7PI8 - chains r and 3 of the 53 polymer chains in the assembly; structure by electron microscopy, 8.90 A resolution (very low resolution: no residue pairs are listed; an interface is given only as per-side residue counts).

== Chain r ==
Protein: 50S ribosomal protein L22
Source organism: Mycoplasma pneumoniae M129
UniProt: P75575 (RL22_MYCPN); residues 1-159 here = UniProt positions 1-159
Amino-acid sequence (159 residues; numbered 1 to 159; the number before each row is that of its first residue):
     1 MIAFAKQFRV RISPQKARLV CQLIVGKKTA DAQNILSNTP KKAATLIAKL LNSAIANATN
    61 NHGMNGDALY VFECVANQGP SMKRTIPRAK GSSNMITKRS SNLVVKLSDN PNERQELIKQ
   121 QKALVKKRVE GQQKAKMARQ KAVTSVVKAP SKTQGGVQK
Not modelled in the structure: 140-159
Disulfide bonds: Cys21-Cys74

== Chain 3 ==
Molecule: 23S ribosomal RNA
Source organism: Mycoplasma pneumoniae M129
Sequence (2907 nucleotides; numbered 1 to 2907; the number before each row is that of its first residue):
     1 UACAAUAAGU UACUAAGGGC UUAUGGUGGA UGCCUUGGCA CUAAUAGGCG AUGAAGGACG
    61 UGUUAACCUG CGAUAAGCUU CGGGUAGGUG GUAAGAACCU CAGAUCCGGA GAUUUCCGAA
   121 UGGAGCAAUC CGGUAGUUGG AAACAGCUAU CAUUAAUUGA UGAAUAAAUA GUCAAUUAAA
   181 GCAAUACGUG GUGAAGUGAA ACAUCUCAGU AGCCACAGGA AAAGAAAACG AAUGUGAUUC
   241 CGUGUGUAGU GGCGAGCGAA AGCGGAACAG GCCAAACUUA UCAUUAGAUA GGGGUUGUAG
   301 GGCUUGCAAU GUGGACUUGA AAACGAUAGA AGAAGCUGUU GGAAAGCAGC GCGCAAAAGG
   361 GUGAUAGCCC CGUAUUUGAA AUUGUUUUCA UACCUAGCGA GAUCCCUGAG UAGCUCGGAA
   421 AACGUUAUUU UGAGUGAAUC UGCCCAGACC AUUGGGUAAG CCUAAAUACU AAUUAGUGAC
   481 CGAUAGCGAA ACAGUACCGU GAGGGAAAGG UGAAAAGAAC CCAGAGAUGG GAGUGAAAUA
   541 GAUUCUGAAA CCAUAUGCCU ACAACGUGUC AGAGCACAUU AAUGUGUGAU GGCGUGCGUU
   601 UUGAAGUAUG AGCCGGCGAG UUAUGAUAGC AAGCGUUAGU UAACCAGGAG AUGGGGAGCU
   661 GUAGCGAAAG CGAGUUUUAA AAGAGCGUUU GUUUGUUAUU AUAGACCCGA AACGGGUUGA
   721 GCUAGUCAUG AGCAGGUUGA AGGUUGAGUA ACAUCAACUG GAGGACCGAA CCGACUCUCG
   781 UUGAAACGAU AGCGGAUGAC UUGUGAUUAG GGGUGAAAUU CCAAUCGAAA UCCGUGAUAG
   841 CUGGUUCUCG UCGAAAUAGC UUUAAGGCUA GCGUGAGAUC ACAAAUAAGU GGAGGUAAAG
   901 CUACUGAAUG UAUGAUGGCG CCACCUAGGC GUACUGAAUA CAAUUAAACU CUGAAUGCCA
   961 UUUAUUUUAU UCUCGCAGUC AGACAGUGGG GGAUAAGCUU CAUUGUCAAG AGGGGAAGAG
  1021 CCCAGAUCAU UAAAUAAGGU CCCCAAAAUA UACUAAGUGG AAAAGGAUGU GAAAGUGCUA
  1081 AAACAGCAAG GAUGUUGGCU UAGAAGCAGC CAUCGUUUAA AGAGUGCGUA ACAGCUCACU
  1141 UGUCGAGUGU UUUUGCGCCG AAGAUGUAAC GGGGCUAAGU AUAUUACCGA AUUUAUGGAU
  1201 AAGAUUUAUA UCUUGUGGUA GACGAGCGUU GUAUUGGAGU UGAAGUCAAA GCGUGAGCAU
  1261 UGGUGGAUCC AAUACAAGUG AGAAUGCCGG CAUGAGUAAC GCUUGGGAGU GAGAAUCUCC
  1321 CAAACCGAUU GACUAAGGUU UCCUGGACCA GGGUCGUCCU UCCAGGGUUA GUCUGGACCU
  1381 AAGCUGAGGC UGAAAAGCGU AGGCGAUGGA CAACAGGUUA AUAUUCCUGU ACUUACAGUU
  1441 AGACUGAUGG AGUGACAAAG AAGGUUUUCC ACCCCCAUAA UUGGAUUUGG GGAUAAAUCA
  1501 UAAGGUGGUA CAAUAGGCAA AUCCGUUGUG CAUAACAUUG AGUGAUGAUG UCGAGUGAAU
  1561 GAGUGAUCAA GUAGCGAAGG UGGUAUUAAU CAUGCUUUCA AGAAAAGCUU CUAGGGUUAA
  1621 UCUAGCUGUA ACCAGUACCG AGAACGAACA CACGUAGUCA AGGAGAGGAU CCUAAGGUUA
  1681 GCGAGUGAAC UAUAGCCAAG GAACUCUGCA AAUUAACCCC GUAAGUUAGC GAGAAGGGGU
  1741 GCUUAUGUAA AAGUAAGCCG CAGUGAAGAA CGAGGGGGGA CUGUUUAACU AAAACACAAC
  1801 UCUAUGCCAA ACCGUAAGGU GAUGUAUAUG GGGUGACACC UGCCCAGUGC UGGAAGGUUA
  1861 AAGAAGGAGG UUAGCGCAAG CGAAGCUUUU AACUGAAGCC CCAGUGAACG GCGGCCGUAA
  1921 CUAUAACGGU CCUAAGGUAG CGAAAUUCCU AGUCGGGUAA AUUCCGUCCC GCUUGAAUGG
  1981 UGUAACCAUC UCUUGACUGU CUCGGCUAUA GACUCGGUGA AAUCCAGGUA CGGGUGAAGA
  2041 CACCCGUUAG GCGCAACGGG ACGGAAAGAC CCCGUGAAGC UUUACUGUAG CUUAAUAUUG
  2101 AUCAGGACAU UAUCAUGUAG AGAAUAGGUA GGAGCAAUCG AUGCAAGUUC GCUAGGACUU
  2161 GUUGAUGCGA AAGGUGGAAU ACUACCCUUG GUUGUGUGCU GUUCUAAUUG GUAACUGUUA
  2221 UCCAGUUUCA AGACAGUGUU AGGUGGGCAG UUUGACUGGG GCGGUCGCCU CCUAAAAGGU
  2281 AACGGAGGCG UACAAAGGUA CCUUCAGUAC GGUUGGAAAU CGUAUGUAGA GUGUAAUGGU
  2341 GUAAGGGUGC UUGACUGUGA GACAUACAGG UCGAACAGGU GAGAAAUCAG GUCAUAGUGA
  2401 UCCGGUGGUC CAGUAUGGAA UGGCCAUCGC UCAACGGAUA AAAGCUACUC CGGGGAUAAC
  2461 AGGCUGAUAC UGCCCAAGAG UUCAUAUCGA CGGCAGUGUU UGGCACCUCG AUGUCGACUC
  2521 AUCUCAUCCU CGAGCUGAAG CAGGUUCGAA GGGUUCGGCU GUUCGCCGAU UAAAGAGAUA
  2581 CGUGAGUUGG GUUCAAACCG UCGUGAGACA GGUUGGUCCC UAUCUAUUGU GCCCGUAGGA
  2641 AGAUUGAAGA GUGUUGCUUC UAGUACGAGA GGACCGAAGC GAGGACACCU CUUAUGCUCC
  2701 AGUUGUAGCG CCAGCUGCAC CGCUGGGUAG UAACGUGUCU AUUAGAUAAA CGCUGAAAGC
  2761 AUCUAAGUGU GAAACUAUCU CAAAGAUUAA UCUUCCCAUU UCGCAAGAAA GUAAGAGCCG
  2821 UCAAAGACGA UGACGUUGAU AGGUUACAGG UGUAAGCAUA GUGAUAUGUU GAGCUGAGUA
  2881 AUACUAAUUG CUCGAGGACU UAUUGGA
Not modelled in the structure: 1-7, 923-927, 1560-1569, 2901-2907

== Interface between chain r and chain 3 ==
At this resolution (9 A) residue pairs are not listed: 55 residues of chain r and 55 of chain 3 lie at the interface.

== In short ==
The chain r/chain 3 interface involves 55 residues from each chain.
Chain r is 50S ribosomal protein L22 and chain 3 is 23S ribosomal RNA, both from Mycoplasma pneumoniae M129;
the structure, 70S ribosome with P-site tRNA in spectinomycin-treated Mycoplasma pneumoniae cells, was
determined by electron microscopy (same publication as 7OOC, 7OOD, 7P6Z, 7PAH, 7PAI, 7PAJ and 23 further
entries).
